4R19 - chain A; structure by X-ray diffraction, 1.80 A resolution.

[Chain A]
Protein: Apical membrane antigen 1, AMA1
Organism: Plasmodium falciparum 3D7
UniProtKB: Q7KQK5 (Q7KQK5_PLAF7); residues 104-438 here = UniProt positions 104-438
Sequence (335 residues; row label = number of the first residue in the row):
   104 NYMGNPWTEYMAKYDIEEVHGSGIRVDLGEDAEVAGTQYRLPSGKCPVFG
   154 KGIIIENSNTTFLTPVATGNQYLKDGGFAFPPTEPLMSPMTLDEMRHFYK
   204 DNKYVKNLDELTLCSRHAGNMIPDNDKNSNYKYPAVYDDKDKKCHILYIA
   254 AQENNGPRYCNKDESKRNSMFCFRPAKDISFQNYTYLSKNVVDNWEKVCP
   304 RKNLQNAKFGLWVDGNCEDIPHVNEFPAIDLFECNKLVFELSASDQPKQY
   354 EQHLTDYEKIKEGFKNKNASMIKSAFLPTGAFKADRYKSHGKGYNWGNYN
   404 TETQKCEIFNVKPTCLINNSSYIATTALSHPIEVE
Disordered / not traced: 173, 264-272, 383-386
Cystine bridges: C149-C302, C217-C247, C320-C418, C337-C409

[In short]
Chain A is Apical membrane antigen 1, AMA1 (Plasmodium falciparum 3D7); the structure, Crystal Structure of
3D7 strain Plasmodium falciparum AMA1, was determined by X-ray diffraction together with 4R1A, 4R1B and 4R1C
from the same study.
